PDB entry 6WG1 | X-ray diffraction, 2.09 A resolution | chains H and L of the 5 polymer chains in the assembly

# Chain H
Molecule: Fab399 heavy chain
Source organism: Homo sapiens
Chain sequence (224 residues; numbered 1 to 216 plus 8 insertion-coded residues; the number before each row is that of its first residue; a row labelled like 52A-52C holds insertion residues (52A, then the next letters in order)):
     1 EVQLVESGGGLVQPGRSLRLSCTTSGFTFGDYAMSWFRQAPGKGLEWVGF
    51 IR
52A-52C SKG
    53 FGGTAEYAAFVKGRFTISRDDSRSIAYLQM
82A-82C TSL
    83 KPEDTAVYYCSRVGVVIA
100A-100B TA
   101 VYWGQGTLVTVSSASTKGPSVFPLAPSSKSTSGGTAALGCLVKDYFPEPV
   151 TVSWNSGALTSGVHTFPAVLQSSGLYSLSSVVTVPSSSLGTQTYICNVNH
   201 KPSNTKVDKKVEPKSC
Unresolved in the structure: 127-133, 214-216
Cystine bridges: Cys22-Cys92, Cys140-Cys196
Reported in the primary citation:
  - self-association interface (contacts with another copy of this molecule); pairs are residue here / residue on that copy: Tyr32-Asp31 (hydrogen bond), Arg94-Asp31 (salt bridge)

# Chain L
Molecule: Fab399 light chain
Source organism: Homo sapiens
Chain sequence (219 residues; each row starts with the number of its first residue; a row labelled like 27A-27E holds insertion residues (27A, then the next letters in order)):
     1 DILMTQTPLSLSVTPGQPASISCKSSQ
27A-27E SLLDN
    28 DGKTYLYWYLQKPGQSPQLLIYEVSNRFSGVPERFSGSGSGTDFTLKIRR
    78 VEAEDVGVYYCMQRIDLPWTFGQGTKVEIKRTVAAPSVFIFPPSDEQLKS
   128 GTASVVCLLNNFYPREAKVQWKVDNALQSGNSQESVTEQDSKDSTYSLSS
   178 TLTLSKADYEKHKVYACEVTHQGLSSPVTKSFNRGEC
Cystine bridges: Cys23-Cys88, Cys134-Cys194

# Chain H / chain L interface
Pairs across the interface (66):
  Ser35(H) - Trp96(L)
  Phe37(H) - Phe98(L)  hydrophobic
  Gln39(H) - Gln38(L)  hydrogen bond
  Gln39(H) - Tyr87(L)
  Lys43(H) - Tyr87(L)
  Gly44(H) - Tyr87(L)
  Leu45(H) - Pro44(L)  hydrophobic
  Leu45(H) - Tyr87(L)
  Leu45(H) - Phe98(L)
  Trp47(H) - Leu94(L)  hydrophobic
  Trp47(H) - Pro95(L)  hydrophobic
  Trp47(H) - Trp96(L)
  Phe50(H) - Trp96(L)  hydrophobic
  Glu58(H) - Leu94(L)
  Tyr91(H) - Gln38(L)  hydrogen bond
  Tyr91(H) - Ser43(L)
  Tyr91(H) - Pro44(L)
  Val98(H) - Glu50(L)
  Ile99(H) - Leu46(L)  hydrophobic
  Ile99(H) - Tyr49(L)  hydrophobic
  Ile99(H) - Phe55(L)  hydrophobic
  Ala100(H) - Tyr34(L)
  Ala100(H) - Arg91(L)  hydrogen bond (backbone-side chain)
  Thr100A(H) - Tyr34(L)
  Thr100A(H) - Tyr36(L)  hydrogen bond
  Thr100A(H) - Met89(L)
  Ala100B(H) - Tyr36(L)  hydrogen bond (backbone-side chain)
  Val101(H) - Phe55(L)  hydrophobic
  Tyr102(H) - Phe55(L)
  Trp103(H) - Tyr36(L)
  Trp103(H) - Pro44(L)  hydrophobic
  Gly104(H) - Ser43(L)  hydrogen bond (backbone-side chain)
  Gln105(H) - Ser43(L)
  Val121(H) - Glu123(L)
  Phe122(H) - Ser121(L)
  Phe122(H) - Glu123(L)
  Phe122(H) - Gln124(L)
  Pro123(H) - Ser121(L)
  Leu124(H) - Phe118(L)  hydrophobic
  Leu124(H) - Val133(L)  hydrophobic
  Ala125(H) - Phe118(L)
  Thr135(H) - Phe116(L)
  Ala137(H) - Phe116(L)  hydrophobic
  Ala137(H) - Phe118(L)
  Leu141(H) - Ser131(L)
  Lys143(H) - Gln124(L)
  Lys143(H) - Ser131(L)
  His164(H) - Asn137(L)
  His164(H) - Asn138(L)  hydrogen bond
  His164(H) - Ser174(L)  hydrogen bond
  Phe166(H) - Leu135(L)  hydrophobic
  Phe166(H) - Ser162(L)
  Phe166(H) - Thr164(L)
  Phe166(H) - Ser174(L)
  Phe166(H) - Leu175(L)
  Phe166(H) - Ser176(L)
  Pro167(H) - Ser162(L)  hydrogen bond (backbone-side chain)
  Pro167(H) - Val163(L)
  Val169(H) - Gln160(L)
  Val169(H) - Glu161(L)
  Val169(H) - Ser162(L)
  Leu170(H) - Gln160(L)  hydrogen bond (backbone-side chain)
  Gln171(H) - Gln160(L)
  Val181(H) - Leu135(L)  hydrophobic
  Thr183(H) - Asn137(L)
  Lys209(H) - Glu123(L)  salt bridge
Other interface residues (no listed pair), chain H (43 interface residues in all): Glu46, Val95, Leu138, Thr165, Ser179
Other interface residues (no listed pair), chain L (37 interface residues in all): Gln42, Thr129, Thr180

# In short
43 residues of chain H and 37 residues of chain L are in contact; the contacts include 10 hydrogen bonds and 1
salt bridge. Polar pairs include Lys209(H)-Glu123(L), Gln39(H)-Gln38(L) and Tyr91(H)-Gln38(L). From the paper:
a self-association interface involving Tyr32(H) and Arg94(H).
Chain H is Fab399 heavy chain and chain L is Fab399 light chain, both from Homo sapiens; the structure,
Crystal structure of Fab399 in complex with NPNA6 peptide from circumsporozoite protein, was determined by
X-ray diffraction together with 6W00, 6WFX, 6WFY, 6WG0 and 6WG2 from the same study.
